PDB entry 5NPZ | X-ray diffraction, 1.43 A resolution | chains A and C of the 3 polymer chains in the assembly

# Chain A
Protein: MHC class I antigen
From: Sus scrofa
Reference sequence: B1PJV3 (B1PJV3_PIG); residues 2-277 here correspond to UniProt positions 22-297 (UniProt number = residue number + 20)
Chain sequence (277 residues; each row starts with the number of its first residue):
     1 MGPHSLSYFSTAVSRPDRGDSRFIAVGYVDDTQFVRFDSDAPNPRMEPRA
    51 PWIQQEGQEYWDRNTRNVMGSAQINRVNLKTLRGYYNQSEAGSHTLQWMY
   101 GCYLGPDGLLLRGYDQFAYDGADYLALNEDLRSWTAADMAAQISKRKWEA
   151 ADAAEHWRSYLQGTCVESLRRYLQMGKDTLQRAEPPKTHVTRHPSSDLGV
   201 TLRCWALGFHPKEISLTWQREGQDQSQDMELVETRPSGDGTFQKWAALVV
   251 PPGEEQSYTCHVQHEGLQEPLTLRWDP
Construct notes: initiating methionine (1)
Cystine bridges: Cys-102/Cys-165, Cys-204/Cys-260

# Chain C
Protein: Glu-phe-glu-asp-leu-thr-phe-leu-ala
Chain sequence (9 residues; row label = number of the first residue in the row):
     1 EFEDLTFLA

# Chain A / chain C interface
Contacting residue pairs (43):
  Leu-6(A) with Glu-1(C)
  Tyr-8(A) with Glu-1(C), hydrogen bond (side chain-backbone); Phe-2(C)
  Met-46(A) with Phe-2(C), hydrophobic
  Tyr-60(A) with Glu-1(C)
  Arg-63(A) with Glu-1(C), salt bridge
  Asn-64(A) with Glu-1(C), hydrogen bond; Phe-2(C), hydrogen bond (side chain-backbone)
  Asn-67(A) with Glu-3(C); Asp-4(C)
  Val-68(A) with Phe-2(C), hydrophobic
  Ser-71(A) with Phe-2(C); Thr-6(C), hydrogen bond
  Ile-74(A) with Thr-6(C); Phe-7(C)
  Asn-75(A) with Thr-6(C)
  Val-77(A) with Leu-8(C), hydrophobic
  Asn-78(A) with Phe-7(C), hydrogen bond (side chain-backbone); Leu-8(C); Ala-9(C), hydrogen bond (side chain-backbone)
  Thr-81(A) with Ala-9(C)
  Leu-82(A) with Ala-9(C), hydrophobic
  Tyr-85(A) with Ala-9(C), hydrogen bond (side chain-backbone)
  Trp-98(A) with Phe-2(C), hydrophobic; Glu-3(C); Thr-6(C)
  Tyr-100(A) with Phe-2(C); Glu-3(C), hydrogen bond (side chain-backbone)
  Ser-144(A) with Ala-9(C), hydrogen bond (side chain-backbone)
  Lys-147(A) with Ala-9(C), hydrogen bond (side chain-backbone)
  Trp-148(A) with Phe-7(C); Leu-8(C), hydrogen bond (side chain-backbone)
  Ala-153(A) with Phe-7(C), hydrophobic
  His-156(A) with Glu-3(C), salt bridge; Asp-4(C), salt bridge; Leu-5(C)
  Trp-157(A) with Glu-3(C); Phe-7(C)
  Tyr-160(A) with Glu-1(C), hydrogen bond (side chain-backbone); Glu-3(C)
  Thr-164(A) with Glu-1(C)
  Ser-168(A) with Glu-1(C), hydrogen bond (side chain-backbone)
  Tyr-172(A) with Glu-1(C), hydrogen bond (side chain-backbone)
Also at the interface, not in a pair above, chain A (30 interface residues in all): Ser-10, Ala-25

# In short
30 residues of chain A and 9 residues of chain C are in contact, with 14 hydrogen bonds and 3 salt bridges.
Among the polar pairs are Arg-63(A)/Glu-1(C), His-156(A)/Glu-3(C) and His-156(A)/Asp-4(C).
Chain A is MHC class I antigen (Sus scrofa) and chain C is Glu-phe-glu-asp-leu-thr-phe-leu-ala; the structure,
Porcine (Sus scrofa) Major Histocompatibility Complex, class I, presenting EFEDLTFLA, was determined by X-ray
diffraction, deposited together with 5NQ0, 5NQ1, 5NQ2 and 5NQ3.
